7OPL - chains A and E of the 5 polymer chains in the assembly; structure by electron microscopy, 4.12 A resolution (low resolution: residue-level contacts below are approximate; hydrogen-bond / salt-bridge calls are withheld).

Chain A:
Molecule: DNA polymerase alpha catalytic subunit
From: Homo sapiens
Notes: EC 2.7.7.7
UniProtKB: P09884 (DPOLA_HUMAN); numbering as in UniProt (aligned over 334-1462)
Amino-acid sequence (1170 residues; each row starts with the number of its first residue):
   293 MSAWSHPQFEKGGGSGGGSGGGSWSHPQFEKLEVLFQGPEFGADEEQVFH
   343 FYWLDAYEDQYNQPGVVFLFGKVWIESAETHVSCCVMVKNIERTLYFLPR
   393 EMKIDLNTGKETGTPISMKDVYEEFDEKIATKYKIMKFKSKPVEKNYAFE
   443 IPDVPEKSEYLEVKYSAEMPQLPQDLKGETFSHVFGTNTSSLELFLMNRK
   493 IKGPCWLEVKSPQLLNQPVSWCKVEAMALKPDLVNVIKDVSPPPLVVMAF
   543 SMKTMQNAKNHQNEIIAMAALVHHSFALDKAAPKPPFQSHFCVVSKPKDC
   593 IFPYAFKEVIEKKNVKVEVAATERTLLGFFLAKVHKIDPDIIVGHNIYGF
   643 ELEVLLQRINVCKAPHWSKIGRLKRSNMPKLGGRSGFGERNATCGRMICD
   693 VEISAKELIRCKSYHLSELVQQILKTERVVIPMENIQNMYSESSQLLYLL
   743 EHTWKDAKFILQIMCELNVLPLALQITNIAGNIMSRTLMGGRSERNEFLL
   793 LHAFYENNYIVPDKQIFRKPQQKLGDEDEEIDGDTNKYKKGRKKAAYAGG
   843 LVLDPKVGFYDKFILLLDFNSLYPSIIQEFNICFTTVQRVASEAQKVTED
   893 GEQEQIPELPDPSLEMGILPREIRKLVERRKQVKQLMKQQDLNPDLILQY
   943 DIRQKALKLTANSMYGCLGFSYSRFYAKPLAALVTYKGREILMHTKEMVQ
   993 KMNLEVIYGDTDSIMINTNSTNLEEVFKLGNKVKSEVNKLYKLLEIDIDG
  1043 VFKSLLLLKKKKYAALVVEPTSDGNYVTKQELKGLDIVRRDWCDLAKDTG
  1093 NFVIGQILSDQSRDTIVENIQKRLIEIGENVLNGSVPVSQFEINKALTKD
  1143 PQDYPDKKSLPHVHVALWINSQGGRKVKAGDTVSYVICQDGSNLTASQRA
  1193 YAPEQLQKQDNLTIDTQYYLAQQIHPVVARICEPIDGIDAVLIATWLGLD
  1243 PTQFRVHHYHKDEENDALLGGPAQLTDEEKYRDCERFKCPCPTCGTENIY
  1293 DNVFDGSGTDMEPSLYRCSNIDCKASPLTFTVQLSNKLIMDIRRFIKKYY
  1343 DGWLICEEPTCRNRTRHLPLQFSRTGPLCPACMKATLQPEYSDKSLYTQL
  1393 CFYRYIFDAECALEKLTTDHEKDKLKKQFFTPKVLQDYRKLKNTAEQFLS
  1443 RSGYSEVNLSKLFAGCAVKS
Not modelled in the structure: 293-337, 673-679, 815-841, 883-897, 1457-1462
Differences from the reference sequence: initiating methionine (293); expression tag (294-333)
Bound ions: Zn2+ site 1: Cys1283, Cys1286, Cys1310, Cys1315; Zn2+ site 2: Cys1348, Cys1353, Cys1371, Cys1374

Chain E:
Molecule: Non-structural protein 1
From: Severe acute respiratory syndrome coronavirus
UniProtKB: P0C6U8 (R1A_SARS); residue numbers follow UniProt; this construct covers 13-127
Amino-acid sequence (119 residues; each row starts with the number of its first residue):
     9 GSMGHVQLSLPVLQVRDVLVRGFGDSVEEALSEAREHLKNGTCGLVELEK
    59 GVLPQLEQPYVFIKRSDALSTNHGHKVVELVAEMDGIQYGRSGITLGVLV
   109 PHVGETPIAYRNVLLRKNG
Not modelled in the structure: 9-12, 76-83, 126-127
Differences from the reference sequence: expression tag (9-12)

Chain A / chain E interface:
Pairs across the interface (22; chain A residue first):
  Phe594(A) with Asn48(E)
  Glu610(A) with Gly112(E)
  Ala613(A) with His45(E); Thr50(E)
  Thr614(A) with Glu44(E); His45(E)
  Arg616(A) with Gly30(E); Phe31(E); Gly32(E); Asp33(E)
  Thr617(A) with Val28(E); His45(E); Pro109(E)
  Gly620(A) with Leu27(E); Val28(E)
  Phe621(A) with Leu27(E); Val28(E); Val111(E)
  Ala624(A) with Leu27(E)
  Lys625(A) with Leu27(E)
  Lys655(A) with Asp33(E)
  Pro657(A) with Glu65(E)
Interface residues without a listed pair, chain A (15 interface residues in all): Val611, Lys628, Cys654
Interface residues without a listed pair, chain E (19 interface residues in all): Arg24, Asp25, Glu41, His110, Glu113
The authors on this interface:
  - interface residues, chain A: Val611(A), Glu615(A), Arg616(A), Gly620(A), Phe621(A), Ala624(A), Lys625(A), Lys628(A), Lys655(A), Pro657(A)
  - interface residues, chain E: Asp25(E), Leu27(E), Val28(E), Asp33(E), Glu41(E), Glu44(E), Glu65(E), Pro109(E), Val111(E), Gly112(E), Glu113(E)
  - hot spots on chain E (mutagenesis) - L27D: decreased binding to primosome
  - hot spots on chain E (mutagenesis) - V28D, V111D: abolished binding to primosome

Summary:
15 residues of chain A and 19 residues of chain E are in contact. Cys1283(A), Cys1286(A), Cys1310(A) and
Cys1315(A) form the Zn2+ site 1. Cys1348(A), Cys1353(A), Cys1371(A) and Cys1374(A) form the Zn2+ site 2. The
paper reports that V28D and V111D of chain E abolish binding to primosome; interface residues Val611(A),
Glu615(A) and Asp25(E) among others.
Here chain A is DNA polymerase alpha catalytic subunit (Homo sapiens) and chain E is Non-structural protein 1
(Severe acute respiratory syndrome coronavirus). Entry 7OPL (CryoEM structure of DNA Polymerase alpha -
primase bound to SARS CoV nsp1) was determined by electron microscopy.
